PDB entry 8T1G | X-ray diffraction, 3.50 A resolution | chains E and L of the 12 polymer chains in the assembly

== Chain E ==
Protein: Hemagglutinin HA1
Organism: Influenza A virus
Reference sequence: A0A8E4VRS4 (A0A8E4VRS4_9INFA); the construct lacks a stretch of the UniProt sequence and is renumbered around it, so the offset changes along the chain: 11-141 = UniProt 19-149; 143-158 = UniProt 150-165; 159-330 = UniProt 168-339
Sequence (321 residues; row label = number of the first residue in the row; note: 1 number in that range is skipped by the numbering (no residue carries it; nothing is unmodelled there); a row labelled like 158A-158B holds insertion residues (158A, then the next letters in order)):
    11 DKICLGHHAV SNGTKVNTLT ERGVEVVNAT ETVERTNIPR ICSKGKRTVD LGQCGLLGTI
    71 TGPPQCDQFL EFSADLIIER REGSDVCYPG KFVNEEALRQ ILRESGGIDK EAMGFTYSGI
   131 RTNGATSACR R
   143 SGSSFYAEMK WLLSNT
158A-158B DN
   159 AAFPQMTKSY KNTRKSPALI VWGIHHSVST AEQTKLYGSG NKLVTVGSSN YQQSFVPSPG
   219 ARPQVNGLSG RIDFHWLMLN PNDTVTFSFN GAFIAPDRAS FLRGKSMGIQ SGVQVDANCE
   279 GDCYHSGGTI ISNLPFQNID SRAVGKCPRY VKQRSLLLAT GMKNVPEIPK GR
Unresolved in the structure: 329-330
Disulfides: Cys-52/Cys-277, Cys-64/Cys-76, Cys-97/Cys-139, Cys-281/Cys-305
Covalent attachments: glycan linked to Asn-38; N-acetylglucosamine (NAG) linked to Asn-240
Small-molecule neighbours: Ca2+ (CA): Glu-81, Asp-119, Lys-120

== Chain L ==
Protein: 1E11 Fab Light chain
Organism: Homo sapiens
Notes: antibody fragment or engineered binder
Sequence (219 residues; row label = number of the first residue in the row; a row labelled like 27A-27E holds insertion residues (27A, then the next letters in order)):
     1 DVVMTQSPLS LPVTLGQPAS ISCRSSQ
27A-27E GLAFL
    28 DGNTYLSWFQ QRPGQSPRRL IYKVSNRDSG VPDRFSGSGS RTDFTLKISR VEAEDVGVYY
    88 CMQGTHWPLT FGGGTKVEIK RTVAAPSVFI FPPSDEQLKS GTASVVCLLN NFYPREAKVQ
   148 WKVDNALQSG NSQESVTEQD SKDSTYSLSS TLTLSKADYE KHKVYACEVT HQGLRSPVTK
   208 SFNRGEC
Unresolved in the structure: 213-214
Disulfides: Cys-23/Cys-88, Cys-134/Cys-194

== Chain E / chain L interface ==
Residue-residue contacts (4):
  Lys-54(E) with Ser-63(L)
  Glu-278(E) with Lys-74(L), salt bridge
  Asn-291(E) with Ser-67(L)
  Thr-318(E) with Leu-27E(L)

== In short ==
Chain E and chain L each contribute 4 residues to their interface, with 1 salt bridge. Its one salt-bridged
contact is Glu-278(E)/Lys-74(L). Ligands of chain E: Ca2+. N-acetylglucosamine is covalently linked to
Asn-240(E).
Chain E is Hemagglutinin HA1 (Influenza A virus) and chain L is 1E11 Fab Light chain (Homo sapiens); the
structure, The crystal structure of hemagglutinin form a h7n9 influenza virus (a/shanghai/1/2013) in complex
with antibody 1E11, was determined by X-ray diffraction, deposited together with 8VEB, 8VED, 8VEE and 8VEF.
